Entry 7RIM (X-ray diffraction, 2.90 A resolution); this record covers chains T and B of the 13 polymer chains in the assembly.

[Chain T]
Molecule: Template strand DNA
Sequence (30 nucleotides; row label = number of the first residue in the row; numbering starts at 0):
     0 CCCTTCTCTC TGGTCATGAG CCTCTCGATG
Not modelled in the structure: 0-2, 29
Small-molecule neighbours: 5N0 (3-({3-[(3-{[4-({4-[(4-{[4-({(2R)-2-amino-4-[(1-methyl-4-{[1-methyl-4-({1-methyl-4-[(1-methyl-1H-imidazole-2-carbonyl)amino]-1H-imidazole-2-carbonyl}amino)-1H-pyrrole-2-carbonyl]amino}-1H-pyrrole-2-carbonyl)amino]butanoyl}amino)-1-methyl-1H-imidazole-2-carbonyl]amino}-1-methyl-1H-pyrrole-2-carbonyl)amino]-1-methyl-1H-pyrrole-2-carbonyl}amino)-1-methyl-1H-pyrrole-2-carbonyl]amino}propyl)(methyl)amino]propyl}carbamoyl)benzoic acid): DT8, DC9, DT10, DG11, DG12, DT13, DC14, DA15, DT16

[Chain B]
Molecule: DNA-directed RNA polymerase II subunit RPB2
Organism: Saccharomyces cerevisiae (strain ATCC 204508 / S288c)
Notes: EC 2.7.7.6
UniProt: P08518 (RPB2_YEAST); numbering as in UniProt (aligned over 1-1224)
Sequence (1224 residues; numbered 1 to 1224; the number before each row is that of its first residue):
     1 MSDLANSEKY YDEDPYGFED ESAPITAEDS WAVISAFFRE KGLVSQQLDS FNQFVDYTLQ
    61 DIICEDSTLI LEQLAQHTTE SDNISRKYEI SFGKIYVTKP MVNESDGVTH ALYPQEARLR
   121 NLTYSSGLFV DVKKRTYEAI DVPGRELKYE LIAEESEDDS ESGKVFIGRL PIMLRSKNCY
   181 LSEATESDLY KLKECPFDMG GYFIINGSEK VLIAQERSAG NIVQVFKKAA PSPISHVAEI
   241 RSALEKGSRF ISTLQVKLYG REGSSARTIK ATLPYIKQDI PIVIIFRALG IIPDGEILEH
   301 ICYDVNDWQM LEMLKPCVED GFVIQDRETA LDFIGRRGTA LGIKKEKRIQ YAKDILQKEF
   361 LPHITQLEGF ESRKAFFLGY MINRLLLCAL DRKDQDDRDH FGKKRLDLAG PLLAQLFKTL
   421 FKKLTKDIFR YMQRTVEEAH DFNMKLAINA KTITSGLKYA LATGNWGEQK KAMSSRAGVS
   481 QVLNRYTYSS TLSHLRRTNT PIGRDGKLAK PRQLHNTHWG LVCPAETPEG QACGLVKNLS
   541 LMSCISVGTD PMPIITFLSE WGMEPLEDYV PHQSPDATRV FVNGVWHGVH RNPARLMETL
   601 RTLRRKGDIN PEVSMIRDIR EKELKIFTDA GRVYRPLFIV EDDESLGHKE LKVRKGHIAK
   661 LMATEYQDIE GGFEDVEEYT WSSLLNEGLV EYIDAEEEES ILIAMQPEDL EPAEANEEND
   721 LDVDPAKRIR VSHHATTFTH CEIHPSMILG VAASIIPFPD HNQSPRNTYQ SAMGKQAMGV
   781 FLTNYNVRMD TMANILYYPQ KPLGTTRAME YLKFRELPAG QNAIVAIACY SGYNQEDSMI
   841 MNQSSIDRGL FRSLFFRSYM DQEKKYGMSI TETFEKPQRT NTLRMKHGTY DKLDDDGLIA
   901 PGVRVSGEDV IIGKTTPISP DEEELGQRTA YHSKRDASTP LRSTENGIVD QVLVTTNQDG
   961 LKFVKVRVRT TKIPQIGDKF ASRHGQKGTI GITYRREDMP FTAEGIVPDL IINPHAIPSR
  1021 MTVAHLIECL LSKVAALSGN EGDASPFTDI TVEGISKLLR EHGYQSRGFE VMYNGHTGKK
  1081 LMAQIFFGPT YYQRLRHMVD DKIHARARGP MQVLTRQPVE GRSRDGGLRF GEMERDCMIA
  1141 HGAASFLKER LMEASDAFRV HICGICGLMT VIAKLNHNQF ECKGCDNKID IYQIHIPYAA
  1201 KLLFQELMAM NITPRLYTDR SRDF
Not modelled in the structure: 1-19, 76-85, 139-161, 338-344, 439-445, 644-646, 669-675, 715-720, 920-929, 1222-1224
Metal / ion sites: Zn2+: Cys1163, Cys1166, Cys1182, Cys1185

[How chain T and chain B interact]
Residue-residue contacts - 17 pairs, chain T then chain B:
  DA18(T) - Asp505(B)  base contact
  DC21(T) - Arg1129(B)  salt bridge to the phosphate
  DC21(T) - Gly1131(B)  phosphate contact
  DT22(T) - Leu1128(B)  phosphate contact
  DT22(T) - Arg1129(B)  hydrogen bond to the phosphate
  DC23(T) - Gly1121(B)  phosphate contact
  DC23(T) - Arg1122(B)  phosphate contact
  DT24(T) - Met792(B)  phosphate contact
  DT24(T) - Arg1122(B)  salt bridge to the phosphate
  DC25(T) - Met792(B)  sugar contact
  DC25(T) - Arg857(B)  salt bridge to the phosphate
  DC25(T) - Arg942(B)  salt bridge to the phosphate
  DG26(T) - Thr791(B)  hydrogen bond to the phosphate
  DA27(T) - Ser208(B)  hydrogen bond to the phosphate
  DA27(T) - Lys210(B)  salt bridge to the phosphate
  DA27(T) - Ala462(B)  phosphate contact
  DA27(T) - Thr463(B)  phosphate contact
Other interface residues (no listed pair), chain T (11 interface residues in all): DG11, DC20, DT28
Other interface residues (no listed pair), chain B (22 interface residues in all): Pro231, Pro233, Tyr459, Val482, Ser1123, Gly1127, Met1133, Glu1134

[Summary]
11 residues of chain T face 22 of chain B across their interface; the contacts include 3 hydrogen bonds and 5
salt bridges. Polar contacts include DT22(T)-Arg1129(B), DG26(T)-Thr791(B) and DA27(T)-Ser208(B). Ligands of
chain T: compound 5N0. Cys1163(B), Cys1166(B), Cys1182(B) and Cys1185(B) coordinate Zn2+.
Chain T is Template strand DNA and chain B is DNA-directed RNA polymerase II subunit RPB2 (Saccharomyces
cerevisiae (strain ATCC 204508 / S288c)); the structure, RNA polymerase II elongation complex with hairpin
polyamide Py-Im 1, scaffold 1, was determined by X-ray diffraction (same publication as 7RIP, 7RIQ, 7RIW, 7RIX
and 7RIY).
